Entry 1N7W (X-ray diffraction, 2.20 A resolution); this record covers chain A.

[Chain A]
Protein: Serotransferrin
Organism: Homo sapiens
Notes: fragment: n-terminal lobe
UniProt: P02787 (TRFE_HUMAN); residues 1-331 here correspond to UniProt positions 20-350 (UniProt number = residue number + 19)
Amino-acid sequence (331 residues; each row starts with the number of its first residue):
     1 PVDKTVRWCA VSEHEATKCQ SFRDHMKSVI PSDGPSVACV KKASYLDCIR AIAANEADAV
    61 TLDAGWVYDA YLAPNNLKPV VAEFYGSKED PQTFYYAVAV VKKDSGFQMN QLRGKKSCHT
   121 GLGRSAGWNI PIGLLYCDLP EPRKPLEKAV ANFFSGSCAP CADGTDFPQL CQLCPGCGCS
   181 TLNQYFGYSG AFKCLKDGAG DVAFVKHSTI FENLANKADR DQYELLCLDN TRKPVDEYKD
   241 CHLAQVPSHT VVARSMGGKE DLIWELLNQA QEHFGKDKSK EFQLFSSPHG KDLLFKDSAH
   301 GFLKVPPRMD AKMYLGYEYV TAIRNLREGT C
Not modelled in the structure: 1-2
Disulfides: Cys9-Cys48, Cys19-Cys39, Cys118-Cys194, Cys137-Cys331, Cys158-Cys174, Cys161-Cys179, Cys171-Cys177, Cys227-Cys241
Construct notes: engineered mutation Trp66 (Leu85 in P02787)
Metal / ion sites: Fe ion: Asp63, Tyr95, Tyr188, His249 (together with carbonate ion)
Ligand contacts: carbonate ion (CO3): Asp63, Tyr95, Thr120, Arg124, Ser125, Ala126, Gly127, Tyr188, His249
UniProt features mapped onto this chain:
  - binding site (Fe(3+)): Asp63, Tyr95, Tyr188, His249
  - binding site (hydrogencarbonate): Thr120, Arg124, Ala126, Gly127
  - modified residue: Arg23 (Dimethylated arginine)
  - glycosylation: Ser32 (O-linked (GalNAc...) serine)

[In short]
Bound to chain A: carbonate ion. Asp63, Tyr95, Tyr188 and His249 form the Fe ion site. UniProt lists 4
Fe3+-binding residues and 4 hydrogencarbonate-binding residues.
Chain A is Serotransferrin (Homo sapiens); the structure, Crystal Structure of Human Serum Transferrin, N-Lobe
L66W mutant, was determined by X-ray diffraction together with 1N7X and 1N84 from the same study.
